Entry 7FCC (X-ray diffraction, 2.14 A resolution); this record covers chain A.

# Chain A
Name: Isoform 4 of Interleukin-1 receptor accessory protein
From: Homo sapiens
Notes: EC 3.2.2.6
UniProtKB: Q9NPH3 (IL1AP_HUMAN), isoform Q9NPH3-5; residues 403-548 here = UniProt positions 403-548
Sequence (146 residues; numbered 403 to 548; the number before each row is that of its first residue):
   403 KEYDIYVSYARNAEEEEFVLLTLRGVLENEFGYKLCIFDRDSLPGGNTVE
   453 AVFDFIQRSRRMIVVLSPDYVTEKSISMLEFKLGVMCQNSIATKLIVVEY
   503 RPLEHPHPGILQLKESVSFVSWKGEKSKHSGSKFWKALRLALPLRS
Swiss-Prot annotation at these positions:
  - active site: Glu482
What the authors report for this chain:
  - specificity-determining residues: Gln490, Asn491, Ala494, Tyr502, Pro504, Val519

# In short
Curated annotation (UniProt) lists active-site residue Glu482. From the paper: specificity determinants
Gln490, Asn491 and Ala494 among others.
Chain A is Isoform 4 of Interleukin-1 receptor accessory protein (Homo sapiens); the structure, IL-1RAcPb TIR
domain, was determined by X-ray diffraction (same publication as 7FCL, 7FCJ and 7FD3).
